7M51 - chains A and L of the 3 polymer chains in the assembly; structure by X-ray diffraction, 1.80 A resolution.

# Chain A
Protein: Spike glycoprotein stem helix peptide
Notes: fragment: residues 1232-1246 of the spike glycoprotein
UniProt: P36334 (SPIKE_CVHOC); residues 1232-1246 here = UniProt positions 1232-1246
Chain sequence (15 residues; row label = number of the first residue in the row):
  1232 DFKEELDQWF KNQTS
Unresolved in the structure: 1243-1246
Swiss-Prot annotation at these positions:
  - glycosylation: Asn1243 (N-linked (GlcNAc...) asparagine)
  - natural variant: Ser1246 (S1246L: In strain: Isolate VA)

# Chain L
Protein: B6 antigen-binding (Fab) fragment light chain
Organism: Mus musculus
Notes: antibody fragment or engineered binder
Chain sequence (219 residues; each row starts with the number of its first residue):
     3 NIMMTQSPSS LAVSAGEKVT MSCKSSQSVL HSSDQKNYLA WYQQKPGQSP KLLIYWASTR
    63 ESGVPDRFTG SGSGTDFTLT ISSVQAEDLA VYFCHQYLSS YTFGGGTKLE IKRTVAAPSV
   123 FIFPPSDEQL KSGTASVVCL LNNFYPREAK VQWKVDNALQ SGNSQESVTE QDSKDSTYSL
   183 SSTLTLSKAD YEKHKVYACE VTHQGLSSPV TKSFNRGEC
Unresolved in the structure: 221
Cystine bridges: Cys25-Cys96, Cys141-Cys201

# Chain A / chain L interface
Residue-residue contacts - 8 pairs, chain A then chain L:
  Phe1233(A) - Ser101(L)
  Phe1233(A) - Ser102(L)
  Lys1234(A) - Leu100(L)
  Lys1234(A) - Ser101(L)
  Leu1237(A) - Leu100(L)
  Leu1237(A) - Ser101(L)
  Asp1238(A) - His33(L)  salt bridge
  Phe1241(A) - Tyr103(L)
Also at the interface, not in a pair above, chain L (6 interface residues in all): Tyr99

# Overview
5 residues of chain A face 6 of chain L across their interface; the contacts include 1 salt bridge. The
salt-bridged pair is Asp1238(A)-His33(L).
Here chain A is Spike glycoprotein stem helix peptide and chain L is B6 antigen-binding (Fab) fragment light
chain (Mus musculus). Entry 7M51 (B6 Fab fragment bound to the OC43 spike stem helix peptide) was determined
by X-ray diffraction, deposited together with 7M52, 7M53, 7M55 and 7M5E.
